Entry 8PEL (X-ray diffraction, 3.81 A resolution); this record covers chains A and C of the 9 polymer chains in the assembly.

Chain A:
Name: Rrp45
Source organism: Thermochaetoides thermophila DSM 1495
UniProt: G0S755 (G0S755_CHATD); residues 1-293 here = UniProt positions 1-293
Amino-acid sequence (293 residues; numbered 1 to 293; the number before each row is that of its first residue):
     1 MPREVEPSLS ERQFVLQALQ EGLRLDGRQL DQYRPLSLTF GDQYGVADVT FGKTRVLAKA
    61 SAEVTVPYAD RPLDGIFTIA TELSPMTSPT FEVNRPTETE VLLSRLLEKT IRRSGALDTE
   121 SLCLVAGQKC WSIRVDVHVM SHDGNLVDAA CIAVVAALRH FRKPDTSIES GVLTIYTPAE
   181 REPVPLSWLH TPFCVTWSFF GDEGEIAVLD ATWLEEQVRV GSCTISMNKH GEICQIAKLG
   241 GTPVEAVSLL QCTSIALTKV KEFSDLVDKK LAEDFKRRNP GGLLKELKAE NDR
Disordered / not traced: 282-293

Chain C:
Name: Exoribonuclease-like protein
Source organism: Thermochaetoides thermophila DSM 1495
UniProt: G0S1P1 (G0S1P1_CHATD); residue numbers follow UniProt; this construct covers 1-357
Amino-acid sequence (357 residues; row label = number of the first residue in the row):
     1 MATDAASAPH SLTFPRGIFA KLSPHPYLLR TLCPDPSNSS STPQRTNGRR PNEARPFRVN
    61 LGSLSHAHGS ALVRAGDTTV LCGVRGEVLP VERIPLFRQP DVNGSGIGAT VGRGELKEYD
   121 LLVPNIELAT GSAPQFLPGV PPTALAQTLS TRVYSLLHST RLVSAEELRI WYRPVATNRS
   181 KEGEDVEMEE ECQEESGEEQ DRVVAYWVLY IDLVFLSFDG NPFDVAWAAV VAALRDTKLP
   241 VARWDPDREM VVCSKTETMK LTIKGLPIAC SAAVFLEKEH GEVAVGEKNR HWILLDPDRL
   301 EESLCKEVIT MVVDFSDGET RIRAIEKQGG TVFGRELIRS FALVAEDRWK VVKEVMK
Disordered / not traced: 1-12, 106-108, 176-199, 280-286

Chain A / chain C interface:
Pairs across the interface (12):
  V64(A) - P95(C)
  V66(A) - R93(C)
  Q128(A) - E92(C)
  Q128(A) - R93(C)
  K129(A) - E92(C)
  K129(A) - I94(C)  hydrogen bond (side chain-backbone)
  K129(A) - P95(C)
  I175(A) - L96(C)  hydrophobic
  I175(A) - R98(C)  hydrogen bond (backbone-side chain)
  Y176(A) - R98(C)
  T177(A) - R98(C)
  E180(A) - R98(C)  salt bridge
Also at the interface, not in a pair above, chain A (9 interface residues in all): T65

Overview:
9 residues of chain A and 6 residues of chain C are in contact; the contacts include 2 hydrogen bonds and 1
salt bridge. Polar pairs include E180(A)-R98(C), K129(A)-I94(C) and I175(A)-R98(C).
Chain A is Rrp45 and chain C is Exoribonuclease-like protein, both from Thermochaetoides thermophila DSM 1495;
the structure, Structure of C. thermophilum RNA exosome core, was determined by X-ray diffraction.
